Entry 3FPS (X-ray diffraction, 3.20 A resolution); this record covers chain A.

# Chain A
Protein: Sarcoplasmic/endoplasmic reticulum calcium ATPase 1
Source organism: Oryctolagus cuniculus
Notes: EC 3.6.3.8
UniProtKB: P04191 (AT2A1_RABIT); aligned to UniProt positions 1-994 over residues 1-994 (the alignment contains insertions or deletions, so no single offset holds)
Amino-acid sequence (994 residues; row label = number of the first residue in the row):
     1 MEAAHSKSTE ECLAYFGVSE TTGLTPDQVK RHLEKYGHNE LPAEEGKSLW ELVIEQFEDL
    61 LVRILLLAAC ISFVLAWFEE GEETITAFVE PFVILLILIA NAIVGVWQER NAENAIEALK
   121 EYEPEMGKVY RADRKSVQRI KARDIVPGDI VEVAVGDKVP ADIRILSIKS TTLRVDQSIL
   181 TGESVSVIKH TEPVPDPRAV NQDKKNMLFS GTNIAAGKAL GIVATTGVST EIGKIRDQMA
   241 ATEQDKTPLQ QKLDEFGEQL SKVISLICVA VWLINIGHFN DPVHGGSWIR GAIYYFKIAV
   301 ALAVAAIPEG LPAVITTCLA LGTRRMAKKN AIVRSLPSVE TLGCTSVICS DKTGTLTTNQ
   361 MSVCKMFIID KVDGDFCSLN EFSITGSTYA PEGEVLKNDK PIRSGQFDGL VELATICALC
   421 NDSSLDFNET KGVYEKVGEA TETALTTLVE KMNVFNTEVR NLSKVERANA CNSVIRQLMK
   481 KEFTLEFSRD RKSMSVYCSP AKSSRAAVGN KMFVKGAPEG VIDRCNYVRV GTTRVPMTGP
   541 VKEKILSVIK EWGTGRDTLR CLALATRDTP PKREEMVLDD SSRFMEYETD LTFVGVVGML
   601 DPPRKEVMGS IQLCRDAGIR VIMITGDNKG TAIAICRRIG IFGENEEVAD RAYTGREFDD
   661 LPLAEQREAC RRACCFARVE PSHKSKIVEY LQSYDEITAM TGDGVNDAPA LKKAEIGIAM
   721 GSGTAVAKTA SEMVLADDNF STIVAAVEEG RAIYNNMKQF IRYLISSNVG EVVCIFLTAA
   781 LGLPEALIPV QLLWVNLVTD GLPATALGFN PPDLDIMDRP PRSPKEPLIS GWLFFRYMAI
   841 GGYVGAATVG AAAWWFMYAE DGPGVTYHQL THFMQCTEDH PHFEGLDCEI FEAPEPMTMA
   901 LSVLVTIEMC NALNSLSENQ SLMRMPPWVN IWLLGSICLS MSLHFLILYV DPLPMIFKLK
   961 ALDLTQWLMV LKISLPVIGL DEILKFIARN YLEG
Disulfide bonds: Cys876-Cys888
Ion coordination: Mg2+: Gln56 (together with Cyclopiazonic)
Small-molecule neighbours:
  - ADP (adenosine-5'-diphosphate): Thr353, Arg489, Lys492, Arg560, Thr625, Gly626, Arg678, Val679, Glu680
  - Cyclopiazonic: Gln56, Phe57, Asp59, Leu61, Val62, Leu65, Leu98, Asn101, Ala102, Leu253, Phe256, Gly257, Ile307, Pro308, Glu309, Leu311, Pro312
Curated features (UniProtKB/Swiss-Prot):
  - region (Interaction with PLN): Ile788 to Gly808, Trp932 to Leu943
  - active site: Asp351 (4-aspartylphosphate intermediate)
  - binding site (Ca(2+)): Val304, Ala305, Ile307, Glu309, Asn768, Glu771, Asn796, Thr799, Asp800, Glu908
  - binding site (Mg(2+)): Asp351, Thr353, Asp703
  - binding site (ATP): Thr353, Glu442, Arg489, Lys515, Arg560, Thr625, Gly626, Asp627, Arg678, Lys684, Asn706
  - modified residue: Thr441 (Phosphothreonine), Thr569 (Phosphothreonine), Ser581 (Phosphoserine)

# In short
Ligands of chain A: Cyclopiazonic and ADP. UniProt lists active-site residue Asp351, 10 Ca2+-binding residues,
3 Mg2+-binding residues and 11 ATP-binding residues.
Chain A is Sarcoplasmic/endoplasmic reticulum calcium ATPase 1 (Oryctolagus cuniculus); the structure, The
Structure of Sarcoplasmic Reticulum Ca2+-ATPase Bound To Cyclopiazonic and ADP, was determined by X-ray
diffraction, deposited together with 3FGO.
